PDB entry 9IM1 | electron microscopy, 2.88 A resolution | chains A and B of the 7 polymer chains in the assembly

== Chain A (and B) ==
Protein: Primase D5
Organism: Monkeypox virus
Notes: chain B of this document is another copy of the same molecule, construct and numbering; everything in this record applies to it too
Reference sequence: Q5IXS3 (Q5IXS3_MONPV); residue numbers follow UniProt; this construct covers 1-785
Amino-acid sequence (785 residues; numbered 1 to 785; the number before each row is that of its first residue):
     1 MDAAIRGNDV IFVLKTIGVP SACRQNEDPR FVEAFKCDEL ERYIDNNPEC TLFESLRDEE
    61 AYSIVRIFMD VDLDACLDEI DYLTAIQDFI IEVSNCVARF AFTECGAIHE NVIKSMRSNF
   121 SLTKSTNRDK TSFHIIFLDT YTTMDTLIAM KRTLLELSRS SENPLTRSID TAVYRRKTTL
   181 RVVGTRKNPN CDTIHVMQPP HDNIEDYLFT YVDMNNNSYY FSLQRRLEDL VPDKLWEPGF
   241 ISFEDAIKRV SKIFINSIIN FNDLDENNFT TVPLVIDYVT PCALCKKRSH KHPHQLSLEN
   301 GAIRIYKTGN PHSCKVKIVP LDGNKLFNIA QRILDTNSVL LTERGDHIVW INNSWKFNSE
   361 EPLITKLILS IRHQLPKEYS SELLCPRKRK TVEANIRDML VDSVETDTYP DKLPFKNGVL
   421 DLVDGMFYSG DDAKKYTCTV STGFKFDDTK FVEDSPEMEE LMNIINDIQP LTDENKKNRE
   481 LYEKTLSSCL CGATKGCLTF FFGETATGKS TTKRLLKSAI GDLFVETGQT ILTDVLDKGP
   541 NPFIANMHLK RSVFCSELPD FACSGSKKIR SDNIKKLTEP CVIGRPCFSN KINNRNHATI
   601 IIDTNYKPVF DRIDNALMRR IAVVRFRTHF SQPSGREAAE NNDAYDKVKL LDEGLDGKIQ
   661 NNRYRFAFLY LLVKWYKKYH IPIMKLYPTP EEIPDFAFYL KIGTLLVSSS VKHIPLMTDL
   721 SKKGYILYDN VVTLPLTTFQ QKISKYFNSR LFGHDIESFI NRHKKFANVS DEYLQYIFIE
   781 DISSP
Disordered / not traced: 1-234 (chain B: 1-322)
Ion coordination: Mg2+: Ser510 (together with ATP)
Residues lining bound ligands: ATP (adenosine-5'-triphosphate): Ile464, Asp467, Ile468, Glu504, Thr505, Ala506, Thr507, Gly508, Lys509, Ser510, Thr511, Glu557, Asn605, Phe630, Lys649, Leu650, Leu651, Asp652, Leu655, Asp656

== How chain A and chain B interact ==
Pairs across the interface - 49 pairs, chain A then chain B:
  Ile351(A) - Val401(B)  hydrophobic
  Asn352(A) - Val401(B)
  Asn352(A) - Asp402(B)
  Thr365(A) - Asp398(B)
  Lys366(A) - Arg397(B)
  Lys366(A) - Asp398(B)
  Lys366(A) - Leu400(B)  hydrogen bond (side chain-backbone)
  Leu369(A) - Phe327(B)  hydrophobic
  Leu384(A) - Asn324(B)
  Leu384(A) - Phe327(B)  hydrophobic
  Pro386(A) - Asn395(B)
  Arg389(A) - Asn395(B)  hydrogen bond
  Arg389(A) - Asp398(B)  salt bridge
  Thr505(A) - Ala616(B)
  Thr505(A) - Arg619(B)  hydrogen bond
  Ala506(A) - Arg619(B)
  Lys517(A) - Cys581(B)
  Glu526(A) - Cys581(B)
  Glu526(A) - Ile583(B)
  Gln529(A) - Val535(B)
  Gln529(A) - Asp537(B)  hydrogen bond
  Thr530(A) - Asp537(B)  hydrogen bond (backbone-side chain)
  Asp534(A) - Lys538(B)
  Pro542(A) - Arg585(B)
  Pro542(A) - Asn590(B)
  Phe543(A) - Ile583(B)  hydrophobic
  Phe543(A) - Ile592(B)  hydrophobic
  Asn546(A) - Asn590(B)
  Asn546(A) - Ile592(B)
  Glu557(A) - Lys575(B)
  Glu557(A) - Lys576(B)  hydrogen bond (backbone-side chain)
  Glu557(A) - Glu579(B)
  Pro559(A) - Asp572(B)
  Asp560(A) - Arg612(B)  salt bridge
  Pro586(A) - Asn590(B)
  Cys587(A) - Arg585(B)
  Cys587(A) - Asn590(B)  hydrogen bond (backbone-side chain)
  Phe588(A) - Phe588(B)  hydrophobic
  Tyr606(A) - Arg612(B)
  Tyr606(A) - Asp614(B)  hydrogen bond
  Asn641(A) - Gly703(B)
  Asn641(A) - Val707(B)
  Asn641(A) - Ser708(B)  hydrogen bond (backbone-side chain)
  Glu653(A) - Lys685(B)  salt bridge
  Glu653(A) - Tyr687(B)  hydrogen bond
  Asn748(A) - Phe766(B)
  Asn748(A) - Asn768(B)
  Asn748(A) - Val769(B)
  Leu751(A) - Phe766(B)  hydrophobic
Also at the interface, not in a pair above, chain A (46 interface residues in all): Glu361, Pro362, Arg372, Lys416, Glu504, Ser510, Lys513, Thr527, Gly528, Ser556, Asn605, Gln632, Asn642, Asp643, Gly654, Ser749, Arg750
Also at the interface, not in a pair above, chain B (43 interface residues in all): Gly345, His347, Thr391, Ala394, Arg570, Ser589, Asn615, Arg620, Ile683, Leu706

== Overview ==
The interface between chain A and chain B involves 46 residues on one side and 43 on the other, with 10
hydrogen bonds and 3 salt bridges. Polar pairs include Arg389(A)-Asp398(B), Asp560(A)-Arg612(B) and
Glu653(A)-Lys685(B). Ligands of chain A: ATP.
Chain A and chain B are both Primase D5 (Monkeypox virus); the structure, The Cryo-EM structure of MPXV E5 in
complex with ssDNA in intermediate state 1, was determined by electron microscopy together with 9ILY, 9ILZ,
9IM0, 9IM2 and 9IM3 from the same study.
